6G5K - chains A and C; structure by X-ray diffraction, 2.00 A resolution.

Chain A:
Protein: Botulinum neurotoxin type B
Source organism: Clostridium botulinum
Notes: EC 3.4.24.69
UniProt: P10844 (BXB_CLOBO); residues 857-1291 here = UniProt positions 857-1291
Amino-acid sequence (461 residues; each row starts with the number of its first residue):
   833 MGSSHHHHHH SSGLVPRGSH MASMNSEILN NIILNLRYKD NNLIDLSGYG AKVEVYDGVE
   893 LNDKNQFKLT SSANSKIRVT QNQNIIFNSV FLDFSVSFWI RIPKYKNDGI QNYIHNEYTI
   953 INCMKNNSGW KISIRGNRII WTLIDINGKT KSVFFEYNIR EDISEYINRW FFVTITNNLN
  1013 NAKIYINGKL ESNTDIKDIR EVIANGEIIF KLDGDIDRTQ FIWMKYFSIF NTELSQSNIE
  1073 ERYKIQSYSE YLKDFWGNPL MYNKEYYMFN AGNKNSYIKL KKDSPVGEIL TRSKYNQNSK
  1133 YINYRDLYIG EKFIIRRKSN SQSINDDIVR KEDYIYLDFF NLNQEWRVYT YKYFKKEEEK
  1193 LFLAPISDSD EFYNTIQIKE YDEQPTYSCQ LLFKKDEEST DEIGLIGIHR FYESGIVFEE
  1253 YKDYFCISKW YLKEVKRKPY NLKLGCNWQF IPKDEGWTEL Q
Not modelled in the structure: 833-860, 1152-1157, 1246-1251
Sequence notes: initiating methionine (833); expression tag (834-856, 1292-1293)
Swiss-Prot annotation at these positions:
  - motif: S1260 to Y1263 (Host ganglioside-binding motif)
  - binding site (a ganglioside GT1b (d18:1(4E))): N1025, E1189, E1190
  - binding site (D-galactose): I1240, H1241
  - mutagenesis: V1118 (V1118D: Greatly decreased binding of heavy chain (HC) to host SYT2, whole toxin about 200-fold less toxic. Significantly decreased binding of HC to host SYT1 and SYT2 independent of gangliosides ...), Y1183 (Y1183R: Significantly decreased binding of heavy chain to host SYT1 and SYT2 independent of gangliosides), E1189 (E1189L: Decreased toxicity, heavy chain has decreased binding to synaptosomes and to GT1b), E1190 (E1190L: Greatly decreased toxicity, heavy chain has decreased binding to synaptosomes, binds less GT1b), E1191 (E1191L: Increased binding of heavy chain to host SYT1, no effect on binding to SYT2 independent of gangliosides), K1192 (K1192E: Greatly decreased binding of heavy chain to host SYT2, whole toxin about dramatically less toxic ...), F1194 (F1194A: Greatly decreased binding of heavy chain to host SYT2, whole toxin about 40-fold less toxic), A1196 (A1196K: Greatly decreased binding of heavy chain to host SYT2, whole toxin about 1000-fold less toxic), S1199 (S1199Y: Increased binding of heavy chain to host SYT2, no effect on toxicity), F1204 (F1204A: Greatly decreased binding of heavy chain to host SYT2, whole toxin about 30-fold less toxic), H1241 (H1241A: Decreased toxicity, heavy chain has decreased binding to synaptosomes and to GT1b ...), S1260 (S1260A: Greatly decreased toxicity, heavy chain has decreased binding to synaptosome and binds less GT1b), 2 further mutagenesis entries in UniProt

Chain C:
Protein: Synaptotagmin-1
UniProt: P21579 (SYT1_HUMAN); numbering as in UniProt (aligned over 33-53)
Amino-acid sequence (21 residues; numbered 33 to 53; the number before each row is that of its first residue):
    33 GEGKEDAFSK LKEKFMNELH K
Not modelled in the structure: 33-37

Interface between chain A and chain C:
Residue-residue contacts (31; chain A residue first):
  K1113(A) with E50(C), salt bridge
  D1115(A) with K46(C)
  S1116(A) with E50(C), hydrogen bond
  P1117(A) with L43(C); K46(C)
  V1118(A) with F47(C), hydrophobic; E50(C)
  W1178(A) with L43(C), hydrophobic
  Y1181(A) with F40(C)
  Y1183(A) with F47(C), hydrophobic; M48(C); L51(C), hydrophobic; K53(C)
  K1188(A) with L51(C), hydrogen bond (side chain-backbone)
  E1191(A) with L51(C)
  K1192(A) with F47(C); E50(C), salt bridge
  L1193(A) with F47(C)
  F1194(A) with F40(C), hydrophobic; L43(C); K44(C); F47(C), hydrophobic
  P1197(A) with F40(C); L43(C)
  S1199(A) with F40(C)
  S1201(A) with F40(C)
  E1203(A) with K44(C), salt bridge
  F1204(A) with F40(C), hydrophobic; K44(C); F47(C), hydrophobic
  Y1256(A) with E50(C)
Interface residues without a listed pair, chain A (20 interface residues in all): A1196
Interface residues without a listed pair, chain C (11 interface residues in all): A39, H52
From the paper, about this interface:
  - residue pairs: K1113(A)-E50(C) (salt bridge), S1116(A)-E50(C), V1118(A)-F47(C), Y1181(A)-F40(C), Y1183(A)-F47(C), K1192(A)-E50(C) (salt bridge), K1192(A)-F47(C), F1194(A)-F40(C), P1197(A)-F40(C), E1203(A)-K44(C), F1204(A)-F40(C)
  - interface residues, chain C: F40(C), F47(C)

Summary:
20 residues of chain A and 11 residues of chain C are in contact; the contacts include 2 hydrogen bonds and 3
salt bridges. Among the polar pairs are K1113(A)-E50(C), K1192(A)-E50(C) and E1203(A)-K44(C). The paper
describes salt bridges between K1113(A) and E50(C) and K1192(A) and E50(C); contacts between S1116(A) and
E50(C), V1118(A) and F47(C) and Y1181(A) and F40(C) among others. From the paper: interface residues F40(C)
and F47(C).
Here chain A is Botulinum neurotoxin type B (Clostridium botulinum) and chain C is Synaptotagmin-1. Entry 6G5K
(Crystal structure of the binding domain of Botulinum Neurotoxin type B in complex with human synaptotagmin
...) was determined by X-ray diffraction together with 6G5F and 6G5G from the same study.
